Entry 4D0C (X-ray diffraction, 2.81 A resolution); this record covers chains A and B of the 3 polymer chains in the assembly.

== Chain A ==
Protein: MHC class I alpha chain 2
From: Gallus gallus
Notes: fragment: extracellular domains, residues 1-291
UniProt: Q95601 (Q95601_CHICK); residues -20 to 270 here correspond to UniProt positions 1-291 (UniProt number = residue number + 21)
Amino-acid sequence (329 residues; numbered -20 to 308; the number before each row is that of its first residue; numbers below 1 keep their minus sign (Met-20 is residue -20)):
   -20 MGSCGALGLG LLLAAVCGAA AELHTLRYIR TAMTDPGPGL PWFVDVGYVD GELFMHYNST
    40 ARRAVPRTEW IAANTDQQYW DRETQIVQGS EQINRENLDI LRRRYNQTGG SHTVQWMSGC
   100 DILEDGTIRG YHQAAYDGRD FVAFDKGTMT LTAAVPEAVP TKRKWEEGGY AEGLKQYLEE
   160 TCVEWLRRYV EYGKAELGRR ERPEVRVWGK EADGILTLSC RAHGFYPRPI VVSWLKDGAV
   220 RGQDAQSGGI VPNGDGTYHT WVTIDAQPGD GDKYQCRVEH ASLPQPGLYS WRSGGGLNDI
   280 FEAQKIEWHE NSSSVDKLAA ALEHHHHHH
Not modelled in the structure: -20 to 0, 277-308
Sequence notes: expression tag (271-308)
Cystine bridges: Cys99-Cys161, Cys199-Cys255
From the paper describing this entry:
  - contacts within the chain: Arg9-Asp24

== Chain B ==
Protein: Beta-2-microglobulin
From: Gallus gallus
UniProt: P21611 (B2MG_CHICK); residues 1-98 here correspond to UniProt positions 22-119 (UniProt number = residue number + 21)
Amino-acid sequence (98 residues; row label = number of the first residue in the row):
     1 DLTPKVQVYS RFPASAGTKN VLNCFAAGFH PPKISITLMK DGVPMEGAQY SDMSFNDDWT
    61 FQRLVHADFT PSSGSTYACK VEHETLKEPQ VYKWDPEF
Not modelled in the structure: 1
Cystine bridges: Cys24-Cys79

== Interface between chain A and chain B ==
Residue-residue contacts (69; chain A residue first):
  Arg6(A) with Phe55(B), hydrogen bond (side chain-backbone); Asn56(B)
  Ile8(A) with Ser54(B); Phe55(B), hydrophobic
  Arg9(A) with Phe55(B)
  Thr10(A) with Phe55(B); Phe61(B)
  Met12(A) with Pro32(B), hydrophobic; Met53(B), hydrophobic
  Asp14(A) with Lys33(B), salt bridge
  Pro15(A) with Lys33(B)
  Gly16(A) with Lys33(B)
  Leu19(A) with Tyr50(B), hydrophobic; Arg63(B)
  Val23(A) with Met53(B), hydrophobic
  Tyr27(A) with Ser54(B), hydrogen bond
  Arg46(A) with Ser51(B), hydrogen bond
  Ser90(A) with Pro31(B); Glu84(B), hydrogen bond
  Thr92(A) with His30(B)
  Gln94(A) with Phe55(B); Trp59(B), hydrogen bond (side chain-backbone); Phe61(B)
  Trp95(A) with Phe55(B)
  Met96(A) with Phe55(B), hydrophobic; Asp57(B); Trp59(B), hydrophobic
  Gln112(A) with Trp59(B)
  Ala113(A) with Trp59(B)
  Ala114(A) with Trp59(B), hydrophobic
  Asp116(A) with His30(B), hydrogen bond (backbone-side chain)
  Gly117(A) with His30(B)
  Asp119(A) with Trp59(B), hydrogen bond
  Glu183(A) with Pro13(B)
  Arg185(A) with Pro13(B)
  Trp187(A) with Pro96(B); Glu97(B); Phe98(B)
  Lys189(A) with Asp95(B); Phe98(B)
  Thr196(A) with Phe98(B)
  Ser198(A) with Phe98(B), hydrogen bond (side chain-backbone)
  Arg200(A) with Gln7(B); Val8(B); Tyr9(B); Phe98(B), hydrogen bond (side chain-backbone)
  His202(A) with Ser10(B), hydrogen bond (side chain-backbone); Arg11(B), hydrogen bond (side chain-backbone); Phe12(B)
  Gly203(A) with Arg11(B)
  Gly227(A) with Gln7(B)
  Val230(A) with Gln7(B); Tyr9(B); Phe25(B), hydrophobic
  Pro231(A) with Tyr9(B), hydrogen bond (backbone-side chain); Phe25(B); Leu64(B)
  Asn232(A) with Tyr9(B); Arg11(B); Asn23(B); Leu64(B)
  Gly233(A) with Asn23(B); Leu64(B)
  Asp234(A) with Arg11(B), salt bridge
  Thr236(A) with Arg11(B), hydrogen bond
  His238(A) with Tyr9(B); Ser10(B)
  Trp240(A) with Gln7(B); Phe98(B), hydrophobic
Other interface residues (no listed pair), chain A (46 interface residues in all): Pro20, Val25, Gly188, Gly228, Thr242
Other interface residues (no listed pair), chain B (31 interface residues in all): Asp52, His66

== In short ==
The interface between chain A and chain B involves 46 residues on one side and 31 on the other; the contacts
include 13 hydrogen bonds and 2 salt bridges. Among the polar pairs are Asp14(A)-Lys33(B), Asp234(A)-Arg11(B)
and Arg6(A)-Phe55(B). From the paper: contacts within the chain involving Arg9(A) and Asp24(A).
Chain A is MHC class I alpha chain 2 and chain B is Beta-2-microglobulin, both from Gallus gallus; the
structure, Complex of a B21 chicken MHC class I molecule and a 10MER chicken peptide, was determined by X-ray
diffraction together with 2YEZ, 4CVX, 4CVZ, 4CW1, 4D0B and 4D0D from the same study.
